4NNN - chains H and I of the 28 polymer chains in the assembly; structure by X-ray diffraction, 2.50 A resolution.

== Chain H ==
Name: Proteasome subunit beta type-2
Source organism: Saccharomyces cerevisiae S288c
Notes: EC 3.4.25.1
Reference sequence: P25043 (PSB2_YEAST); residues 1-232 here correspond to UniProt positions 30-261 (UniProt number = residue number + 29)
Sequence (232 residues; numbered 1 to 232; the number before each row is that of its first residue):
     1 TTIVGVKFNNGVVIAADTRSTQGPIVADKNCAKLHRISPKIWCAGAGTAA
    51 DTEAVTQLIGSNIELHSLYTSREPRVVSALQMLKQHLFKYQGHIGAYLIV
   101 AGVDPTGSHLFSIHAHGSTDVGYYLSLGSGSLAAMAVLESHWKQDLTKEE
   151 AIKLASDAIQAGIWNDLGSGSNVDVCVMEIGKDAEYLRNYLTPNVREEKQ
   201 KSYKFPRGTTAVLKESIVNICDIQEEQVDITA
Disordered / not traced: 223-232
Glycans and other covalent adducts: compound ALD linked to Thr1
Bound ions: Mg2+ near Gln91 (its only coordinating residue here)
Residues lining bound ligands:
  - ALD (N-[(benzyloxy)carbonyl]-L-leucyl-N-[(2S)-1-hydroxy-4-methylpentan-2-yl]-L-leucinamide), molecule 1: Arg19, Ser20, Thr21, Gln22, Ala27, Cys31, Lys33, Gly45, Ala46, Gly47, Thr48, Ala49, Thr52
  - ALD, molecule 2: His114, His116, Ser118

== Chain I ==
Name: Proteasome subunit beta type-3
Source organism: Saccharomyces cerevisiae S288c
Notes: EC 3.4.25.1
Reference sequence: P25451 (PSB3_YEAST); residues 0-204 here correspond to UniProt positions 1-205 (UniProt number = residue number + 1)
Sequence (205 residues; numbered 0 to 204; the number before each row is that of its first residue; numbering starts at 0):
     0 MSDPSSINGGIVVAMTGKDCVAIACDLRLGSQSLGVSNKFEKIFHYGHVF
    50 LGITGLATDVTTLNEMFRYKTNLYKLKEERAIEPETFTQLVSSSLYERRF
   100 GPYFVGPVVAGINSKSGKPFIAGFDLIGCIDEAKDFIVSGTASDQLFGMC
   150 ESLYEPNLEPEDLFETISQALLNAADRDALSGWGAVVYIIKKDEVVKRYL
   200 KMRQD
Disordered / not traced: 0
Bound ions: Mg2+ site 1 near Asp177 (its only coordinating residue here); Mg2+ site 2: Asp204 (shared with 3 residues of chain Y)
Residues lining bound ligands: ALD (N-[(benzyloxy)carbonyl]-L-leucyl-N-[(2S)-1-hydroxy-4-methylpentan-2-yl]-L-leucinamide): Arg98, Asp124, Leu125, Cys128

== Interface between chain H and chain I ==
Contacting residue pairs (58; chain H residue first):
  Ile25(H) with Asp143(I); Phe146(I), hydrophobic
  Val26(H) with Phe146(I)
  Ala27(H) with Asp130(I)
  Asp28(H) with Asp130(I)
  Lys29(H) with Glu150(I), salt bridge
  Ala49(H) with Cys128(I), hydrophobic
  Ala50(H) with Tyr95(I); Ile126(I), hydrophobic; Cys128(I)
  Asp51(H) with Tyr95(I), hydrogen bond; Arg98(I), salt bridge
  Ala54(H) with Tyr95(I)
  Tyr90(H) with Phe99(I), hydrophobic
  His93(H) with Arg98(I), hydrogen bond (backbone-side chain); Phe99(I)
  Ile94(H) with Phe99(I), hydrophobic
  Arg196(H) with Glu150(I), salt bridge
  Lys199(H) with Glu150(I), hydrogen bond (side chain-backbone); Ser151(I); Tyr153(I), hydrogen bond (side chain-backbone)
  Ser202(H) with Glu154(I), hydrogen bond
  Tyr203(H) with Ser151(I); Leu152(I), hydrophobic
  Lys204(H) with Glu154(I); Asp161(I)
  Phe205(H) with Leu152(I), hydrophobic; Glu164(I); Gln168(I)
  Arg207(H) with Glu160(I), salt bridge; Asp161(I), salt bridge; Glu164(I)
  Gly208(H) with Glu164(I), hydrogen bond (backbone-side chain)
  Thr209(H) with Glu164(I)
  Thr210(H) with Glu164(I), hydrogen bond; Ser167(I); Gln168(I), hydrogen bond; Leu199(I)
  Ala211(H) with Leu199(I); Lys200(I), hydrogen bond (backbone-backbone)
  Val212(H) with Phe163(I), hydrophobic; Tyr198(I)
  Leu213(H) with Tyr198(I), hydrogen bond (backbone-backbone); Leu199(I); Lys200(I)
  Lys214(H) with Arg197(I); Tyr198(I), hydrogen bond (backbone-backbone)
  Glu215(H) with Lys196(I); Arg197(I), salt bridge
  Ser216(H) with Val195(I); Lys196(I), hydrogen bond (backbone-backbone)
  Ile217(H) with Val194(I)
  Val218(H) with His44(I); Val194(I), hydrogen bond (backbone-backbone); Lys196(I)
  Asn219(H) with His44(I)
  Ile220(H) with Gly46(I)
  Asp222(H) with Lys74(I), salt bridge
Other interface residues (no listed pair), chain H (35 interface residues in all): Thr48, Pro206
Other interface residues (no listed pair), chain I (40 interface residues in all): His47, Phe49, Asp124, Gly127, Glu131, Leu157, Glu158, Thr165, Leu171, Tyr187, Glu193

== In short ==
The interface between chain H and chain I involves 35 residues on one side and 40 on the other, with 13
hydrogen bonds and 7 salt bridges. Polar contacts include Lys29(H)-Glu150(I), Asp51(H)-Arg98(I) and
Arg196(H)-Glu150(I). Bound to chain H: compound ALD.
Here chain H is Proteasome subunit beta type-2 and chain I is Proteasome subunit beta type-3, both from
Saccharomyces cerevisiae S288c. Entry 4NNN (yCP in complex with MG132) was determined by X-ray diffraction,
deposited together with 4NNW, 4NO1, 4NO6, 4NO8 and 4NO9.
